PDB entry 4H6Y | X-ray diffraction, 4.09 A resolution (low resolution: residue-level contacts below are approximate; hydrogen-bond / salt-bridge calls are withheld) | chain A

== Chain A ==
Name: FERM, RhoGEF and pleckstrin domain-containing protein 1
From: Homo sapiens
UniProtKB: Q9Y4F1 (FARP1_HUMAN); residue numbers follow UniProt; this construct covers 539-1035
Amino-acid sequence (501 residues; numbered 535 to 1035; the number before each row is that of its first residue):
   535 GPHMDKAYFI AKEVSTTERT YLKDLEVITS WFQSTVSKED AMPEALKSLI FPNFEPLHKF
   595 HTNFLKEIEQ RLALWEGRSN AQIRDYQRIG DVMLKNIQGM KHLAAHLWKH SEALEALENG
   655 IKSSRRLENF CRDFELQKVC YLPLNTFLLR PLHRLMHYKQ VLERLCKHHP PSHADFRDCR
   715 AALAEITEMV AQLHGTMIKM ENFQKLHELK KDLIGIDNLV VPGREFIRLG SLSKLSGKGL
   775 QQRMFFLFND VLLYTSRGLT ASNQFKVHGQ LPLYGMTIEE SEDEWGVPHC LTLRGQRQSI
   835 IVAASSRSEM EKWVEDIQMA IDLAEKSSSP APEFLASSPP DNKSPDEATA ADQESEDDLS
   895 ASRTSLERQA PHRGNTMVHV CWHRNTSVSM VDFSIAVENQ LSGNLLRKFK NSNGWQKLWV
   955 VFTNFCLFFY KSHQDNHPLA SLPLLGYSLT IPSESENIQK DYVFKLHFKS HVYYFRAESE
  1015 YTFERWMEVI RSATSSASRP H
Unresolved in the structure: 535-536, 611-623, 705-710, 752, 792-795, 818-821, 860-909, 945-948, 986-995, 1031-1035
Construct notes: expression tag (535-538)
From the paper describing this entry:
  - specificity-determining residues: Leu683 (proposed by the authors, not directly observed)

== Overview ==
The paper reports the specificity determinant Leu683.
Chain A is FERM, RhoGEF and pleckstrin domain-containing protein 1 (Homo sapiens); the structure, Crystal
structure of the DH-PH-PH domain of FARP1, was determined by X-ray diffraction together with 4GYV and 4GZU
from the same study.
